1R8A - chain A; structure by X-ray diffraction, 2.10 A resolution.

[Chain A]
Protein: tRNA nucleotidyltransferase
From: Archaeoglobus fulgidus
Notes: EC 2.7.7.25
UniProtKB: O28126 (CCA_ARCFU); residue numbers follow UniProt; this construct covers 1-437
Chain sequence (437 residues; numbered 1 to 437; the number before each row is that of its first residue):
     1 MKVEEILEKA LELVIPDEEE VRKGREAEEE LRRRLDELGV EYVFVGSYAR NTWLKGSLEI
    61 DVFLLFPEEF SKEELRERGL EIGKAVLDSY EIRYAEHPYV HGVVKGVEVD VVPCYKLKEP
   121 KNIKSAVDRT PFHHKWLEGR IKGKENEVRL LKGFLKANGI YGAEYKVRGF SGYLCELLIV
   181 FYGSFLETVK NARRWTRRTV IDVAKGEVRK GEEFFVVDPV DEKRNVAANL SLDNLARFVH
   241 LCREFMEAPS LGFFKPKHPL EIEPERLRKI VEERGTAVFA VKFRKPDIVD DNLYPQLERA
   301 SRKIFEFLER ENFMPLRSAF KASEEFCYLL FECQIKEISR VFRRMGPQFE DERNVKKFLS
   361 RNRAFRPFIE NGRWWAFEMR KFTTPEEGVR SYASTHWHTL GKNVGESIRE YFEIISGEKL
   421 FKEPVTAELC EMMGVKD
Curated features (UniProtKB/Swiss-Prot):
  - binding site (ATP): Ser-47, Arg-50, His-133, Lys-152, Tyr-161
  - binding site (CTP): Ser-47, Arg-50, His-133, Lys-152, Tyr-161
  - binding site (Mg(2+)): Glu-59, Asp-61, Asp-110
  - mutagenesis: Arg-50 (R50A: High decrease in both AMP and CMP incorporation), Asp-110 (D110A: High decrease in both AMP and CMP incorporation), His-133 (H133A: No decrease in both AMP and CMP incorporation), Arg-299 to Arg-302 (Does not affect the CCA tRNA nucleotidyltransferase activity, while the CCACCA tRNA nucleotidyltransferase activity is strongly reduced)
Metal / ion sites: Mn2+ site 1: Glu-59, Asp-61, Asp-110; Mn2+ site 2: His-133, Asp-218; Na+: Lys-205, Ser-391, Thr-395

[Overview]
Glu-59, Asp-61 and Asp-110 coordinate Mn2+ site 1. His-133 and Asp-218 form the Mn2+ site 2. UniProt lists 5
ATP-binding residues, 5 CTP-binding residues, 3 Mg2+-binding residues and 7 mutagenesis sites.
Chain A is tRNA nucleotidyltransferase (Archaeoglobus fulgidus); the structure, Crystal Structures of an
Archaeal Class I CCA-Adding Enzyme and Its Nucleotide Complexes, was determined by X-ray diffraction,
deposited together with 1R89 and 1R8C.
